9FP2 - chains R and W of the 8 polymer chains in the assembly; structure by electron microscopy, 3.76 A resolution.

[Chain R]
Protein: Protein YhjR
Source organism: Escherichia coli
Notes: engineered mutation(s): N-terminal His-tag
Sequence (77 residues; numbered -14 to 62; the number before each row is that of its first residue; numbers below 1 keep their minus sign (Met-14 is residue -14)):
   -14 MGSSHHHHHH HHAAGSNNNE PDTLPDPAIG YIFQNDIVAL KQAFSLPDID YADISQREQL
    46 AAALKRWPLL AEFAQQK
Not modelled in the structure: -14 to 31, 61-62

[Chain W]
Protein: Cell division protein
Source organism: Escherichia coli
UniProt: A0A0B1KWQ0 (A0A0B1KWQ0_ECOLX); residues 1-250 here = UniProt positions 1-250
Sequence (250 residues; row label = number of the first residue in the row):
     1 MAVLGLQGVR GGVGTTTITA ALAWSLQMLG ENVLVVDACP DNLLRLSFNV DFTHRQGWAR
    61 AMLDGQDWRD AGLRYTSQLD LLPFGQLSIE EQENPQHWQT RLSDICSGLQ QLKASGRYQW
   121 ILIDLPRDAS QITHQLLSLC DHSLAIVNVD ANCHIRLHQQ ALPDGAHILI NNFRIGSQVQ
   181 DDIYQLWLQS QRRLLPMLIH RDEAMAECLA AKQPVGEYRS DALAAEEILT LANWCLLNYS
   241 GLKTPVGSKS
Not modelled in the structure: 1, 241-250
Ion coordination: Mg2+: Thr16 (together with ATP)
Small-molecule neighbours:
  - ATP (adenosine-5'-triphosphate), molecule 1: Arg10, Arg127, Asp150, Ala151, Asn152, Arg156
  - ATP, molecule 2: Arg10, Gly11, Gly12, Val13, Gly14, Thr15, Thr16, Thr17, Asp41, Asn171, Asn172, Ile199, His200, Arg201, Asp202, Met205, Ala206

[Chain R / chain W interface]
Residue-residue contacts (24; chain R residue first):
  Pro32(R) - Leu157(W)
  Asp33(R) - Ser190(W)
  Asp33(R) - Gln191(W)
  Asp33(R) - Arg192(W)  hydrogen bond (backbone-backbone)
  Asp33(R) - Arg193(W)  salt bridge
  Ile34(R) - Ser190(W)
  Ile34(R) - Gln191(W)
  Asp35(R) - Ser190(W)  hydrogen bond (backbone-backbone)
  Asp35(R) - Arg192(W)  salt bridge
  Tyr36(R) - His154(W)
  Tyr36(R) - His158(W)  hydrogen bond
  Tyr36(R) - Ser190(W)
  Arg42(R) - Gln189(W)  hydrogen bond
  Leu45(R) - Leu186(W)  hydrophobic
  Leu45(R) - Gln189(W)
  Ala48(R) - Asp182(W)
  Arg51(R) - Gln178(W)  hydrogen bond
  Trp52(R) - Asp182(W)  hydrogen bond
  Leu54(R) - Ala151(W)  hydrophobic
  Leu54(R) - Ile155(W)  hydrophobic
  Leu55(R) - His154(W)
  Leu55(R) - Ile183(W)  hydrophobic
  Phe58(R) - His154(W)
  Phe58(R) - Ile155(W)  hydrophobic
Interface residues without a listed pair, chain R (14 interface residues in all): Ile39
Interface residues without a listed pair, chain W (16 interface residues in all): Gln160, Val179

[Overview]
The interface between chain R and chain W involves 14 residues on one side and 16 on the other, with 6
hydrogen bonds and 2 salt bridges. Among the polar pairs are Asp33(R)-Arg193(W), Asp35(R)-Arg192(W) and
Tyr36(R)-His158(W). Bound to chain W: ATP.
Chain R is Protein YhjR and chain W is Cell division protein, both from Escherichia coli; the structure,
Cryo-EM structure of the BcsEFRQ regulatory subcomplex for E. coli cellulose secretion in non-saturating
c-di-GMP (local), was determined by electron microscopy (same publication as 9FMV, 9FMZ, 9FNN, 9FO7 and 9FP0).
